PDB entry 1R5U | X-ray diffraction, 4.50 A resolution (low resolution: residue-level contacts below are approximate; hydrogen-bond / salt-bridge calls are withheld) | chains A and F of the 11 polymer chains in the assembly

Chain A:
Molecule: DNA-directed RNA polymerase II largest subunit
Organism: Saccharomyces cerevisiae
Notes: EC 2.7.7.6
Reference sequence: P04050 (RPB1_YEAST); residues 1-1733 here = UniProt positions 1-1733
Amino-acid sequence (1733 residues; numbered 1 to 1733; the number before each row is that of its first residue):
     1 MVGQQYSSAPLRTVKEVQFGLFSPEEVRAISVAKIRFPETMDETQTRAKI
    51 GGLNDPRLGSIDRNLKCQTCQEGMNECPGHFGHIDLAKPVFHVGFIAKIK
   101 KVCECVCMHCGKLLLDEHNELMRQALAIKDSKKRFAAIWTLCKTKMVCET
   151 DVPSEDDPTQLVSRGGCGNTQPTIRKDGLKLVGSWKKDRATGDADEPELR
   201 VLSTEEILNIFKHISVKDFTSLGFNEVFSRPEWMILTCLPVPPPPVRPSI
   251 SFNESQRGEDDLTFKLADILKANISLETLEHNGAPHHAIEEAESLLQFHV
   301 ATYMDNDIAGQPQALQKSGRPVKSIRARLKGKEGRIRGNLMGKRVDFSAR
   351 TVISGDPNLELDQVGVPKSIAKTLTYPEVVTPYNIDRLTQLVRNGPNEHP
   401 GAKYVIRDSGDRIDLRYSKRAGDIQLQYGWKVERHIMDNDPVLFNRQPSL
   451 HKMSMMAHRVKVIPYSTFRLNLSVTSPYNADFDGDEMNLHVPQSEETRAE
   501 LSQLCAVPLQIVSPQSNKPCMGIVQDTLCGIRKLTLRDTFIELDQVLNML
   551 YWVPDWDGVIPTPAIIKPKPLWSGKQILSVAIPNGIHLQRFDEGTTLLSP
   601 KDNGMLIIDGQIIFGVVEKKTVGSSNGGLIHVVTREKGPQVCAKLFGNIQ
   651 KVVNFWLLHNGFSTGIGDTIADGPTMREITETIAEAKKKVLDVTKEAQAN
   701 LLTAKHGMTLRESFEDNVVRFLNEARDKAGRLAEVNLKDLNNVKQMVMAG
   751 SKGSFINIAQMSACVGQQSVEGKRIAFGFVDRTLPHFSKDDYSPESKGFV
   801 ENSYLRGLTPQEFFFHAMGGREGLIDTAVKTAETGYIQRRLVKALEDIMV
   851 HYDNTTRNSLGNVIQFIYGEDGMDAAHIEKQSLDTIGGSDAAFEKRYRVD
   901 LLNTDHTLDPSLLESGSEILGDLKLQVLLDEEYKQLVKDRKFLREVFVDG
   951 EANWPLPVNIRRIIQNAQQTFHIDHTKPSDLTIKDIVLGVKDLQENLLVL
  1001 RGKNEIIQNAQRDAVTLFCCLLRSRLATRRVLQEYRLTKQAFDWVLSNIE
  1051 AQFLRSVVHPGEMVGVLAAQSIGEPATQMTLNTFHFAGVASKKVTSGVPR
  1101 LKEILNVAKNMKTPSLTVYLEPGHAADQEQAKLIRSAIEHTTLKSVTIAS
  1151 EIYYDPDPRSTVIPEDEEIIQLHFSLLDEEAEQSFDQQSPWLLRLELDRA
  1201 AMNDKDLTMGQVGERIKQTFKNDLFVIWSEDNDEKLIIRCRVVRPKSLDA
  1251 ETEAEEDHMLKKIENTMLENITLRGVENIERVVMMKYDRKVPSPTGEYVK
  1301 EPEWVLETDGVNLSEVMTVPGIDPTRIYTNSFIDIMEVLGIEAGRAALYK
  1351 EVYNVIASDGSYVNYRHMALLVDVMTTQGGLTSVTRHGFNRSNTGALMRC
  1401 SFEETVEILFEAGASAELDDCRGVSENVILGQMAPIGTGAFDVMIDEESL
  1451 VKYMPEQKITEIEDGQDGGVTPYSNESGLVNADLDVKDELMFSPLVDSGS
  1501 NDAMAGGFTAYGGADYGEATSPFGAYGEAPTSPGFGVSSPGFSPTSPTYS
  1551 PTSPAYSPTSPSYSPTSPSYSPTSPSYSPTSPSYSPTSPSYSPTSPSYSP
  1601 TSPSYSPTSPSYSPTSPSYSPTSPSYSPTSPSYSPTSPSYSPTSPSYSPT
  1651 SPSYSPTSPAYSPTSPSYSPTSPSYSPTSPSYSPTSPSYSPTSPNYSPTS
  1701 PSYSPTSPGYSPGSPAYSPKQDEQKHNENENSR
Unresolved in the structure: 1, 155-160, 187-198, 250-258, 315-320, 809, 1082-1091, 1177-1186, 1244-1253, 1446-1733
Bound ions: Zn2+ site 1: C67, C70, H80; Zn2+ site 2: C110, C167; Mg2+: D481, D483, D485
Curated features (UniProtKB/Swiss-Prot):
  - region: P248 to D260 (Lid loop), N306 to K323 (Rudder loop), P810 to E822 (Bridging helix)
  - binding site (Zn(2+)): C67, C70, C77, H80, C107, C110, C148, C167
  - binding site (Mg(2+)): D481, D483, D485
  - modified residue: T1471 (Phosphothreonine)
  - cross-link (Glycyl lysine isopeptide (Lys-Gly)): K695 (interchain with G-Cter in ubiquitin), K1246 (interchain with G-Cter in ubiquitin), K1350 (interchain with G-Cter in ubiquitin)
  - natural variant: S1653 to P1659 (deletion: In strain: A364A)
  - mutagenesis: K1246 (K1246R: Impairs ubiquitination during transcription stress)

Chain F:
Molecule: DNA-directed RNA polymerases I, II, and III 23 kDa polypeptide
Organism: Saccharomyces cerevisiae
Notes: EC 2.7.7.6
Reference sequence: P20435 (RPB6_YEAST); numbering as in UniProt (aligned over 1-155)
Amino-acid sequence (155 residues; row label = number of the first residue in the row):
     1 MSDYEEAFNDGNENFEDFDVEHFSDEETYEEKPQFKDGETTDANGKTIVT
    51 GGNGPEDFQQHEQIRRKTLKEKAIPKDQRATTPYMTKYERARILGTRALQ
   101 ISMNAPVFVDLEGETDPLRIAMKELAEKKIPLVIRRYLPDGSFEDWSVEE
   151 LIVDL
Unresolved in the structure: 1-71
Curated features (UniProtKB/Swiss-Prot):
  - region: L111 to L132 (Leucine-zipper)
  - modified residue: S24 (Phosphoserine)

How chain A and chain F interact:
Pairs across the interface (56):
  V380(A) - N104(F)
  T381(A) - S102(F)
  T381(A) - N104(F)
  P382(A) - N104(F)
  Y383(A) - I101(F)
  Y383(A) - V107(F)
  Y383(A) - T115(F)
  E495(A) - A98(F)
  E495(A) - L99(F)
  E495(A) - S102(F)
  E495(A) - P117(F)
  E496(A) - L99(F)
  R498(A) - D116(F)
  A499(A) - G95(F)
  S502(A) - L118(F)
  Q503(A) - R90(F)
  Q503(A) - L94(F)
  Q503(A) - L118(F)
  Q503(A) - M122(F)
  L504(A) - A91(F)
  Y852(A) - T81(F)
  Y852(A) - E89(F)
  Y852(A) - R136(F)
  Y852(A) - Y137(F)
  Y852(A) - L138(F)
  D853(A) - P139(F)
  R857(A) - P139(F)
  R1001(A) - A80(F)
  R1001(A) - P83(F)
  L1054(A) - Y84(F)
  R1055(A) - D154(F)
  H1059(A) - T86(F)
  H1059(A) - K87(F)
  H1059(A) - L155(F)
  P1060(A) - T86(F)
  G1061(A) - Y88(F)
  E1062(A) - K87(F)
  E1062(A) - Y88(F)
  M1433(A) - R92(F)
  G1437(A) - Y88(F)
  T1438(A) - R92(F)
  F1441(A) - Y88(F)
  F1441(A) - E89(F)
  F1441(A) - R92(F)
  F1441(A) - I134(F)
  F1441(A) - R135(F)
  D1442(A) - V133(F)
  D1442(A) - I134(F)
  D1442(A) - R135(F)
  D1442(A) - Y137(F)
  V1443(A) - R92(F)
  V1443(A) - V133(F)
  M1444(A) - L132(F)
  M1444(A) - V133(F)
  M1444(A) - R135(F)
  I1445(A) - P131(F)
Other interface residues (no listed pair), chain A (34 interface residues in all): V379, H851, G1002, M1063, A1440
Other interface residues (no listed pair), chain F (39 interface residues in all): M85, T96, A105, D145

In short:
The interface between chain A and chain F involves 34 residues on one side and 39 on the other. The Zn2+ site
1 is built by C67(A), C70(A) and H80(A). UniProt lists 8 Zn2+-binding residues, 3 Mg2+-binding residues and
one mutagenesis site on chain A.
Here chain A is DNA-directed RNA polymerase II largest subunit and chain F is DNA-directed RNA polymerases I,
II, and III 23 kDa polypeptide, both from Saccharomyces cerevisiae. Entry 1R5U (RNA polymerase II tfiib
complex) was determined by X-ray diffraction.
